PDB entry 9EI9 | electron microscopy, 3.89 A resolution | chains B and H of the 10 polymer chains in the assembly

== Chain B ==
Molecule: Hemagglutinin HA1
From: Influenza A virus
UniProtKB: L0HR89 (L0HR89_9INFA); residues 1-329 here correspond to UniProt positions 17-345 (UniProt number = residue number + 16)
Sequence (334 residues; numbered 1 to 334; the number before each row is that of its first residue):
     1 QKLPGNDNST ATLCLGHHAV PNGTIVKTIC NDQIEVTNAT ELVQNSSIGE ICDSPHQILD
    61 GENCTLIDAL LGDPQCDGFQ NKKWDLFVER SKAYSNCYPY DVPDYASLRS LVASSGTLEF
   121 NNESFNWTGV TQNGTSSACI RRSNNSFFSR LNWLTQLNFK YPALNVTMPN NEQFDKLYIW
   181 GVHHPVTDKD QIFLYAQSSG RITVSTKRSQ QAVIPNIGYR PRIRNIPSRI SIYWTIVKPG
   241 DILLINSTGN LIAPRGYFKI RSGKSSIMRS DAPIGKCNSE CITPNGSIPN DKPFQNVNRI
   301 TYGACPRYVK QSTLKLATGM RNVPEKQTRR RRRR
Disordered / not traced: 1-2, 329-334
Sequence notes: conflict Cys-30 (Thr46 in L0HR89); expression tag (330-334)
Disulfide bonds: Cys-52/Cys-277, Cys-64/Cys-76, Cys-97/Cys-139, Cys-281/Cys-305
Glycans and other covalent adducts: N-acetylglucosamine (NAG) linked to Asn-8, Asn-22, Asn-38, Asn-63, Asn-133, Asn-246, Asn-285; glycan linked to Asn-165

== Chain H ==
Molecule: 5E10 Fab Heavy chain
From: Mus musculus
Notes: antibody fragment or engineered binder
Sequence (123 residues; each row starts with the number of its first residue; a row labelled like 35A-35B holds insertion residues (35A, then the next letters in order)):
     1 QVTLKESGPG ILQPSQTLSL TCSFSGFSLS TFGMG
35A-35B VG
    36 WIRQPSGKGL EWLAHIWWDN DEYCNPALKS RLTISKDTSK NHIFLKI
82A-82C ANV
    83 DTADTATYYC ARIFANYG
100A-100D GDAM
   101 DYWGQGTSVT VSSA

== Interface between chain B and chain H ==
Contacting residue pairs - 6 pairs, chain B then chain H:
  Leu-3(B) / Asn-98(H)  hydrogen bond (backbone-backbone)
  Leu-3(B) / Gly-100A(H)  hydrogen bond (backbone-backbone)
  Pro-4(B) / Asn-98(H)
  Pro-4(B) / Tyr-99(H)
  Pro-4(B) / Gly-100(H)
  Gly-5(B) / Gly-100(H)
Interface residues without a listed pair, chain B (4 interface residues in all): Asn-6
Interface residues without a listed pair, chain H (6 interface residues in all): Ala-97, Asp-100B

== Overview ==
4 residues of chain B face 6 of chain H across their interface, with 2 hydrogen bonds. Main-chain hydrogen
bonds include Leu-3(B)/Asn-98(H) and Leu-3(B)/Gly-100A(H). N-acetylglucosamine is covalently linked to
Asn-8(B), Asn-22(B), Asn-38(B), Asn-63(B), Asn-133(B) and Asn-246(B) and 1 more.
Here chain B is Hemagglutinin HA1 (Influenza A virus) and chain H is 5E10 Fab Heavy chain (Mus musculus).
Entry 9EI9 (Cryo-EM structure of 5E10 Fab in complex with H3 influenza Victoria 2011 HA trimer) was determined
by electron microscopy together with 9E69, 8TX3 and 8TXU from the same study.
